8TOF - chains N and e of the 18 polymer chains in the assembly; structure by electron microscopy, 2.80 A resolution.

Chain N:
Molecule: 206-nt DNA strand
Sequence (206 nucleotides; each row starts with the number of its first residue; numbers below 1 keep their minus sign (DT-103 is residue -103)):
  -103 TTGTGTTTGGTGTGTCTGGGTGGTGGCCGTTTTCGTTGTTTTTTTCTGTC
   -53 TCGTGCCAGGAGACTAGGGAGTAATCCCCTTGGCGGTTAAAACGCGGGGG
    -3 ACAGCGCGTACGTGCGTTTAAGCGGTGCTAGAGCTGTCTACGACCAATTG
    47 AGCGGCCTCGGCACCGGGATTCTGATATCGCGCGTGATCTTACGGCATTA
    97 TACGTA
Unresolved in the structure: -103 to -90, 87-102

Chain e:
Name: Histone H3
Organism: Xenopus laevis
Reference sequence: A0A310TTQ1 (A0A310TTQ1_XENLA); residues 0-135 here correspond to UniProt positions 1-136 (UniProt number = residue number + 1)
Amino-acid sequence (136 residues; each row starts with the number of its first residue; numbering starts at 0):
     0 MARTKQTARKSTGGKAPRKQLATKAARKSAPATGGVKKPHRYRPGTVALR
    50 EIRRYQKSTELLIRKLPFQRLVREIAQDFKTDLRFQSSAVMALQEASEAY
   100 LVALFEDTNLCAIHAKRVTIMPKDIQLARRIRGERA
Unresolved in the structure: 0-34
Modified / non-standard residues: Lys36 (2-{[(2R)-2-amino-2-carboxyethyl]sulfanyl}-N,N,N-trimethylethanaminium; ML3)

Interface between chain N and chain e:
Contacting residue pairs (28; chain N residue first):
  DT-67(N) - His39(e)  sugar contact
  DG-66(N) - Tyr41(e)  sugar contact
  DG-66(N) - Arg49(e)  phosphate contact
  DT-65(N) - Arg49(e)  salt bridge to the phosphate
  DT-65(N) - Arg53(e)  salt bridge to the phosphate
  DT-64(N) - Lys56(e)  phosphate contact
  DG8(N) - Arg40(e)  base contact
  DG8(N) - Pro43(e)  phosphate contact
  DG8(N) - Gly44(e)  hydrogen bond to the phosphate
  DT9(N) - Arg40(e)  hydrogen bond to the base
  DT9(N) - Tyr41(e)  sugar contact
  DT9(N) - Pro43(e)  sugar contact
  DT9(N) - Gly44(e)  hydrogen bond to the phosphate
  DT9(N) - Thr45(e)  phosphate contact
  DT9(N) - Val46(e)  hydrogen bond to the phosphate
  DT9(N) - Ala47(e)  hydrogen bond to the phosphate
  DG10(N) - Arg40(e)  sugar contact
  DG10(N) - Tyr41(e)  hydrogen bond to the phosphate
  DG10(N) - Val46(e)  phosphate contact
  DA17(N) - Arg63(e)  phosphate contact
  DA17(N) - Leu65(e)  phosphate contact
  DA17(N) - Pro66(e)  sugar contact
  DA17(N) - Arg69(e)  salt bridge to the phosphate
  DG18(N) - Arg63(e)  salt bridge to the phosphate
  DG18(N) - Lys64(e)  hydrogen bond to the phosphate
  DG18(N) - Leu65(e)  hydrogen bond to the phosphate
  DA26(N) - Arg83(e)  sugar contact
  DG27(N) - Arg83(e)  sugar contact
Other interface residues (no listed pair), chain N (13 interface residues in all): DG-69, DC-2
Other interface residues (no listed pair), chain e (19 interface residues in all): Arg42, Lys115

Summary:
Chain N and chain e form an interface of 13 and 19 residues respectively, with 8 hydrogen bonds and 4 salt
bridges. Polar pairs include DT9(N)-Arg40(e), DG8(N)-Gly44(e) and DT9(N)-Gly44(e).
Chain N is a 206-nt DNA strand and chain e is Histone H3 (Xenopus laevis); the structure, Rpd3S bound to an
H3K36Cme3 modified nucleosome, was determined by electron microscopy.
